Entry 9GXE (electron microscopy, 2.30 A resolution); this record covers chains A and C of the 6 polymer chains in the assembly.

Chain A (and C):
Name: Spike glycoprotein
Organism: Severe acute respiratory syndrome coronavirus 2
Notes: chain C of this document is another copy of the same molecule, construct and numbering; everything in this record applies to it too
Reference sequence: P0DTC2 (SPIKE_SARS2); numbering as in UniProt (aligned over 14-1146)
Chain sequence (1133 residues; numbered 14 to 1146; the number before each row is that of its first residue):
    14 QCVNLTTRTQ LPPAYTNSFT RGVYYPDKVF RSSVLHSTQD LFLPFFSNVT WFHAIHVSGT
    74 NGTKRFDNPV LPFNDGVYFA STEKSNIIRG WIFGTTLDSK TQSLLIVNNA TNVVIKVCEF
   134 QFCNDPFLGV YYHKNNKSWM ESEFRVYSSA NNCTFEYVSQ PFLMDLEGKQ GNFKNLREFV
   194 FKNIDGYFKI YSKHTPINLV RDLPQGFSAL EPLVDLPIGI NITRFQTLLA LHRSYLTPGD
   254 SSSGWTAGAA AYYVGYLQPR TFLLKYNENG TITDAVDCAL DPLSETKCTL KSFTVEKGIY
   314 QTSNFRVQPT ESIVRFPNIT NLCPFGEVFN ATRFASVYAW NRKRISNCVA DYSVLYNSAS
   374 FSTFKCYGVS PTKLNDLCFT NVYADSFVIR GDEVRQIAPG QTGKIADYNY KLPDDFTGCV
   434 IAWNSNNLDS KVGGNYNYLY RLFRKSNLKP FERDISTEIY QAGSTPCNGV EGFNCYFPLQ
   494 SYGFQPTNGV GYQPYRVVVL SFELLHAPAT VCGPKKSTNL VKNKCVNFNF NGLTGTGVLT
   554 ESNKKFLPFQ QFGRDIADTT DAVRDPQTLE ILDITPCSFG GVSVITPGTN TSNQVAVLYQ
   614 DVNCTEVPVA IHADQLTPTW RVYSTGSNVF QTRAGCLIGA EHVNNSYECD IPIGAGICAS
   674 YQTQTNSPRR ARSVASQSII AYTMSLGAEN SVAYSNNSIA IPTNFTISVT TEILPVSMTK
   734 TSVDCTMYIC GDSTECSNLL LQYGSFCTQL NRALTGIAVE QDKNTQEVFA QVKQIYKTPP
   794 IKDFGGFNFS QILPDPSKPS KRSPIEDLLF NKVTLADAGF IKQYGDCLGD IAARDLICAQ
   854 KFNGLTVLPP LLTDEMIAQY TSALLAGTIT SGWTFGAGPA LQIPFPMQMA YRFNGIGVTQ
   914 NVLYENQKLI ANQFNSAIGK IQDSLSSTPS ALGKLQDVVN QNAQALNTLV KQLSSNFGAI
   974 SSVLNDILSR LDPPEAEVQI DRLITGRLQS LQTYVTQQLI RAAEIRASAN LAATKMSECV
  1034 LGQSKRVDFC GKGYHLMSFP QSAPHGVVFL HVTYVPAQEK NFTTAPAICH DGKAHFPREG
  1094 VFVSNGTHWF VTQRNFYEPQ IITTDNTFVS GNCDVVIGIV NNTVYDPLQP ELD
Disordered / not traced: 72-74, 619-632, 677-688, 829-833, 842-847, 1146 (chain C: 70-76, 145-150, 245, 248-253, 619-632, 677-688, 829-833, 842-847, 1146)
Cystine bridges: Cys15-Cys136, Cys131-Cys166, Cys291-Cys301, Cys336-Cys361, Cys379-Cys432, Cys391-Cys525, Cys480-Cys488, Cys538-Cys590, Cys617-Cys649, Cys662-Cys671, Cys738-Cys760, Cys743-Cys749, Cys840-Cys851, Cys1032-Cys1043, Cys1082-Cys1126
Covalently attached groups: N-acetylglucosamine (NAG) linked to Asn17, Asn122, Asn234, Asn343, Asn616, Asn709, Asn717, Asn801, Asn1098, Asn1134
Differences from the reference sequence: engineered mutation Pro817 (Phe in P0DTC2), Pro892 (Ala in P0DTC2), Pro899 (Ala in P0DTC2), Pro942 (Ala in P0DTC2), Pro986 (Lys in P0DTC2), Pro987 (Val in P0DTC2)
Residues lining bound ligands: N-acetylglucosamine (NAG; 2-acetamido-2-deoxy-beta-D-glucopyranose): Arg457, Ser459, Asn460, Lys462, Glu465
UniProt features mapped onto this chain:
  - region: Asn280 to Cys301 (Putative superantigen), Arg403 to Asp405 (Integrin-binding motif), Asn448 to Phe456 (Immunodominant HLA epitope recognized by the CD8+), Pro681 to Ala684 (Putative superantigen), Ser816 to Tyr837 (Fusion peptide 1), Lys835 to Phe855 (Fusion peptide 2)
  - site (Cleavage): Arg685, Ser686, Arg815, Ser816
  - glycosylation: Asn17 (N-linked (GlcNAc...) (complex) asparagine), Asn61 (N-linked (GlcNAc...) (hybrid) asparagine), Asn74 (N-linked (GlcNAc...) (complex) asparagine), Asn122 (N-linked (GlcNAc...) (hybrid) asparagine), Asn149 (N-linked (GlcNAc...) (complex) asparagine), Asn165 (N-linked (GlcNAc...) (complex) asparagine), Asn234 (N-linked (GlcNAc...) (high mannose) asparagine), Asn282 (N-linked (GlcNAc...) (complex) asparagine), Thr323 (O-linked (GalNAc) threonine), Ser325 (O-linked (HexNAc...) serine), Asn331 (N-linked (GlcNAc...) (complex) asparagine), Asn343 (N-linked (GlcNAc...) (complex) asparagine), Asn603 (N-linked (GlcNAc...) (hybrid) asparagine), Asn616 (N-linked (GlcNAc...) (complex) asparagine), Asn657 (N-linked (GlcNAc...) (complex) asparagine), Thr676 (O-linked (GlcNAc...) threonine), Thr678 (O-linked (GlcNAc...) threonine), Asn709 (N-linked (GlcNAc...) (high mannose) asparagine), Asn717 (N-linked (GlcNAc...) (hybrid) asparagine), Asn801 (N-linked (GlcNAc...) (hybrid) asparagine) and 3 more in UniProt
  - natural variant: Leu18 (L18F: In strain: Beta/B.1.351, Gamma/P.1 and 1 more), Thr19 (T19I: In strain: Omicron/BQ.1.1, Omicron/XBB.1.5 and 1 more; T19R: In strain: Delta/B.1.617.2, Omicron/BA.2 and 4 more), Thr20 (T20N: In strain: Gamma/P.1), Leu24 to Ala27 (sequence variant, change not given here; In strain: Omicron/BA.2, Omicron/BA.2.12.1 and 6 more), Pro26 (P26S: In strain: Gamma/P.1), Gln52 (Q52H: In strain: Omicron/EG.5.1), Ala67 (A67V: In strain: Eta/B.1.525, Omicron/BA.1), His69 to Val70 (deletion: In strain: Alpha/B.1.1.7, Eta/B.1.525 and 5 more), Gly75 (G75V: In strain: Lambda/C.37), Thr76 (T76I: In strain: Lambda/C.37), Asp80 (D80A: In strain: Beta/B.1.351), Val83 (V83A: In strain: Omicron/XBB.1.5, Omicron/EG.5.1), 79 further natural variant entries in UniProt
  - mutagenesis: His69 to Val70 (Increased incorporation of cleaved spike into virions), Asn121 (N121Q: Partial loss of biliverdin affinity), Arg190 (R190K: Partial loss of biliverdin affinity), Asn234 (N234Q: Increased resistance to neutralizing antibodies), Asn331 (N331Q: Reduced viral infectivity), Asn343 (N343Q: Reduced viral infectivity), Leu452 (L452R: Increased resistance to neutralizing antibodies. Decreases HLA binding to NF9 epitope. Increased binding affinity to human ACE2), Tyr453 (Y453F: Decreased HLA binding to NF9 epitope. Increased binding affinity to human ACE2), Ala475 (A475V: Increased resistance to neutralizing antibodies), Val483 (V483A: Increased resistance to neutralizing antibodies), Glu484 (E484D: Increased replication in human TMEM106B overexpressing cells), Phe490 (F490L: Increased resistance to neutralizing antibodies and human covalescent sera neutralization), 14 further mutagenesis entries in UniProt

Chain A / chain C interface:
Residue-residue contacts (231):
  Tyr38(A) with Leu560(C)
  Asp40(A) with Phe562(C)
  Lys41(A) with His519(C); Phe562(C); Gln563(C)
  Val42(A) with Gln563(C); Phe565(C); Arg567(C)
  Phe43(A) with Lys557(C); Lys558(C); Phe559(C), hydrophobic; Gln563(C); Phe565(C), hydrogen bond (backbone-backbone); Gly566(C); Arg567(C), hydrogen bond (backbone-backbone)
  Ser45(A) with Lys557(C)
  Val47(A) with Ile569(C), hydrophobic
  Lys113(A) with Ser469(C); Glu471(C)
  Gln115(A) with Arg466(C); Ile468(C)
  Glu132(A) with Ile468(C)
  Asn165(A) with Ile468(C)
  Asp198(A) with Pro463(C); Phe464(C)
  Gly199(A) with Pro463(C); Phe464(C)
  Tyr200(A) with Arg355(C); Tyr396(C)
  Glu224(A) with Leu560(C)
  Pro225(A) with Phe562(C)
  Pro230(A) with Arg355(C); Tyr396(C)
  Ile231(A) with Arg466(C)
  Gly232(A) with Phe464(C); Glu465(C); Arg466(C), hydrogen bond (backbone-backbone)
  Asn234(A) with Glu465(C)
  Asn282(A) with Lys558(C)
  Tyr365(A) with Thr415(C), hydrogen bond
  Ser366(A) with Tyr421(C)
  Tyr369(A) with Gly416(C); Lys417(C); Asp420(C), hydrogen bond; Tyr421(C), hydrophobic; Leu455(C)
  Asn370(A) with Leu455(C); Phe456(C)
  Ser373(A) with Arg403(C); Asp405(C), hydrogen bond; Tyr505(C)
  Phe374(A) with Asp405(C); Arg408(C), hydrogen bond (backbone-side chain)
  Ser375(A) with Asp405(C); Arg408(C)
  Phe377(A) with Arg408(C); Thr415(C)
  Pro384(A) with Gly413(C); Thr415(C)
  Thr385(A) with Gln414(C)
  Asp427(A) with Pro986(C); Pro987(C)
  Asp737(A) with Asn317(C), hydrogen bond (side chain-backbone); Arg319(C), salt bridge
  Met740(A) with Asn317(C); Ser591(C)
  Asp745(A) with Arg319(C), salt bridge; Cys590(C); Ser591(C), hydrogen bond
  Asn751(A) with Gln52(C)
  Gln755(A) with Asn969(C), hydrogen bond (backbone-backbone); Phe970(C), hydrogen bond (backbone-backbone)
  Tyr756(A) with Ser968(C), hydrogen bond (backbone-side chain); Phe970(C)
  Gly757(A) with Ser968(C)
  Ser758(A) with Thr961(C); Gln965(C)
  Phe759(A) with Gln965(C); Phe970(C), hydrophobic; Ser1003(C)
  Gln762(A) with Gln965(C), hydrogen bond
  Arg765(A) with Gln957(C), hydrogen bond; Thr961(C)
  Lys786(A) with Leu699(C), hydrogen bond (side chain-backbone); Gly700(C); Ala701(C), hydrogen bond (backbone-backbone)
  Gln787(A) with Ala701(C); Asn703(C), hydrogen bond
  Ile788(A) with Leu699(C), hydrophobic; Gly700(C); Ala701(C), hydrogen bond (backbone-backbone); Glu702(C); Asn703(C), hydrogen bond (backbone-backbone)
  Tyr789(A) with Asn703(C); Val705(C), hydrophobic
  Lys790(A) with Glu702(C); Asn703(C), hydrogen bond (backbone-backbone); Ser704(C)
  Pro792(A) with Tyr707(C), hydrophobic
  Asp796(A) with Tyr707(C); Asn709(C)
  Phe797(A) with Tyr707(C)
  Ile834(A) with Asp614(C); Val615(C); Arg646(C); Gly648(C)
  Lys835(A) with Phe592(C); Asp614(C)
  Gln836(A) with Phe592(C); Asp614(C); Asn616(C), hydrogen bond (side chain-backbone)
  Tyr837(A) with Val551(C); Thr588(C); Pro589(C), hydrogen bond (side chain-backbone); Cys590(C); Phe592(C), hydrophobic; Arg634(C)
  Leu841(A) with Val551(C), hydrophobic; Thr588(C)
  Lys854(A) with Phe592(C); Asp614(C), salt bridge
  Phe855(A) with Thr588(C); Pro589(C); Ser591(C); Phe592(C), hydrophobic
  Leu861(A) with Gln314(C)
  Pro862(A) with Ala647(C), hydrophobic
  Pro863(A) with Ala668(C), hydrogen bond (backbone-backbone)
  Leu864(A) with Pro665(C), hydrophobic; Ala668(C); Gly669(C), hydrogen bond (backbone-backbone); Met697(C), hydrophobic
  Leu865(A) with Met697(C), hydrophobic; Leu699(C), hydrophobic
  Thr866(A) with Arg646(C); Ala668(C)
  Met869(A) with Gly669(C); Thr696(C); Met697(C); Leu699(C)
  Gln872(A) with Leu699(C)
  Tyr873(A) with Leu699(C), hydrogen bond (side chain-backbone)
  Thr883(A) with Val705(C); Tyr707(C)
  Trp886(A) with Tyr1047(C)
  Gly889(A) with Asp1041(C); Lys1045(C), hydrogen bond (backbone-side chain)
  Ala890(A) with Gly1046(C); Tyr1047(C); Val1068(C); Pro1069(C)
  Pro892(A) with Pro1069(C); Glu1072(C)
  Leu894(A) with Ala713(C); Pro715(C); Glu1072(C)
  Gln895(A) with Val705(C); Ala706(C); Ser711(C), hydrogen bond; Ile712(C); Ala713(C), hydrogen bond (backbone-backbone); Asn1074(C), hydrogen bond
  Ile896(A) with Tyr707(C); Ser711(C); Ile712(C), hydrophobic
  Pro897(A) with Tyr707(C), hydrophobic; Ser708(C); Asn709(C); Asn710(C); Ser711(C); Thr1077(C)
  Phe898(A) with Tyr707(C), hydrogen bond (backbone-side chain)
  Met900(A) with Thr1077(C), hydrogen bond; Val1094(C), hydrophobic
  Tyr904(A) with Val1094(C); Arg1107(C)
  Asn907(A) with Arg1107(C)
  Gln913(A) with Pro1090(C), hydrogen bond (side chain-backbone); Arg1107(C)
  Asn914(A) with Phe1089(C); Phe1121(C); Ser1123(C), hydrogen bond
  Tyr917(A) with Pro1079(C); Phe1089(C), hydrophobic
  Glu918(A) with Ser1123(C), hydrogen bond; Val1128(C)
  Lys921(A) with Ile1130(C)
  Val963(A) with Ala570(C)
  Lys964(A) with Ile569(C)
  Leu966(A) with Ala570(C)
  Ser967(A) with Ala570(C); Asp571(C)
  Ser975(A) with Asp571(C)
  Val976(A) with Asp571(C); Thr572(C)
  Asn978(A) with Thr547(C); Gly548(C)
  Asp979(A) with Leu518(C)
  Leu981(A) with Lys386(C)
  Ser982(A) with Lys386(C); Leu390(C); Leu518(C); Gly545(C); Thr547(C)
  Arg983(A) with Val382(C); Ser383(C), hydrogen bond (backbone-backbone); Lys386(C); Leu517(C); Leu518(C)
  Leu984(A) with Ser383(C); Lys386(C)
  Asp985(A) with Ser383(C), hydrogen bond; Thr385(C)
  Glu988(A) with Ser383(C), hydrogen bond
  Asp994(A) with Gly971(C)
  Gln1002(A) with Gln1002(C)
  Gln1005(A) with Thr1006(C)
  Thr1009(A) with Thr1009(C)
  Leu1012(A) with Gln1010(C); Ile1013(C), hydrophobic
  Arg1019(A) with Glu1017(C)
  Thr1027(A) with Arg1039(C)
  Ser1030(A) with Val1040(C); Asp1041(C)
  Glu1031(A) with Arg1039(C), salt bridge; Val1040(C)
  Leu1034(A) with Asp1041(C)
  Gly1035(A) with Val1040(C)
  Arg1039(A) with Arg1039(C)
  Leu1141(A) with Leu1141(C), hydrophobic
  Glu1144(A) with Leu1145(C)
Other interface residues (no listed pair), chain A (136 interface residues in all): Arg44, Ile233, Ala372, Thr376, Gly413, Val503, Ser735, Thr739, Leu754, Thr761, Ala766, Gln784, Cys840, Gly857, Thr859, Glu868, Ile882, Thr887, Gly891, Ala893, Thr912, Gln920, Ile1013
Other interface residues (no listed pair), chain C (145 interface residues in all): Thr302, Ser316, Gly381, Pro426, Val503, Gly504, Ser514, Leu546, Thr549, Thr553, Gln564, Gly594, Gln613, Gln644, Thr645, Cys662, Gly667, Ile670, Cys671, Asp985, Ala1078, Gly1093, Val1129

Overview:
136 residues of chain A face 145 of chain C across their interface, with 37 hydrogen bonds and 4 salt bridges.
Polar pairs include Asp737(A)-Arg319(C), Asp745(A)-Arg319(C) and Lys854(A)-Asp614(C). Chain A binds
N-acetylglucosamine.
Chain A and chain C are both Spike glycoprotein (Severe acute respiratory syndrome coronavirus 2); the
structure, Structure of the SARS-CoV spike glycoprotein in complex with a homotrimeric Bicycle molecule, was
determined by electron microscopy.
